PDB entry 6LRF | X-ray diffraction, 2.05 A resolution | chains A and B

# Chain A (and B)
Molecule: Alr4995 protein
From: Nostoc sp. (strain PCC 7120 / SAG 25.82 / UTEX 2576)
Notes: chain B of this document is another copy of the same molecule, construct and numbering; everything in this record applies to it too
Reference sequence: Q8YMD9 (Q8YMD9_NOSS1); residues 2-703 here = UniProt positions 2-703
Chain sequence (703 residues; row label = number of the first residue in the row):
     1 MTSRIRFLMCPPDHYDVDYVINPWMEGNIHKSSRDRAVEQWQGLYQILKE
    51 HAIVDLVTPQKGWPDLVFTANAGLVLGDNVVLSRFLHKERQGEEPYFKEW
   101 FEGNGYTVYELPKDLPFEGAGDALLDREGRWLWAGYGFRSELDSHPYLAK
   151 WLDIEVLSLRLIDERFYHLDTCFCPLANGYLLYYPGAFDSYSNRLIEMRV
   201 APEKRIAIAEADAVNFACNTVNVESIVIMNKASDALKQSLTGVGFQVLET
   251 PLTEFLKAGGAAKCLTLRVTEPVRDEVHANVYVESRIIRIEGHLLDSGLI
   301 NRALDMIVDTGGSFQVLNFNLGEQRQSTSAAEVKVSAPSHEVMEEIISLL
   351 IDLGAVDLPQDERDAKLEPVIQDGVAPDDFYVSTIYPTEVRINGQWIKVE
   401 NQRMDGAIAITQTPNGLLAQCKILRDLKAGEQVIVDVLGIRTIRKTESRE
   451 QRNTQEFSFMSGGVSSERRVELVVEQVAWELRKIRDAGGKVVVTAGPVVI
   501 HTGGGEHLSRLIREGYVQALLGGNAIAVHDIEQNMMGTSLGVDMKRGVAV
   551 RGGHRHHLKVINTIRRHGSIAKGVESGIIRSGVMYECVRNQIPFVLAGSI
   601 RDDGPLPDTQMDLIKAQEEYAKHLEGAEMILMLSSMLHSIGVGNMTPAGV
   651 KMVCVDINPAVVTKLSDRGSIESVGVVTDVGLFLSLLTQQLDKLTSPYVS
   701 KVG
Disordered / not traced: 1, 445-463, 547-550, 696-703 (chain B: 1-3, 452-463, 697-703)
Construct notes: initiating methionine (1)
Modified positions: Mse-1, Mse-460 (selenomethionine); Mse-9, Mse-25, Mse-198, Mse-229, Mse-306, Mse-343, Mse-404, Mse-535, Mse-536, Mse-544, Mse-584, Mse-611, Mse-629, Mse-632, Mse-636, Mse-645, Mse-652 (selenomethionine; parent Met)
Curated features (UniProtKB/Swiss-Prot):
  - active site: His-168 (Proton donor/acceptor), Cys-264 (Nucleophile)
  - binding site (L-arginine): Asn-22, Asp-65, Asn-71, Arg-90, Arg-139, Asp-170, Ala-258
  - binding site (L-ornithine): Asn-22, Arg-90, Arg-139, His-168, Cys-264
  - binding site (NAD(+)): Asn-524, Ala-525, Asp-603, Ser-635, Mse-636, Leu-637, His-638, Asp-656, Asp-679, Val-680
  - site: Asn-71 (Key determinant for dihydrolase activity)
  - mutagenesis: Asn-22 (N22A: Loss of arginine dihydrolase activity), Asp-65 (D65A: Shows residual arginine dihydrolase activity), Asn-71 (N71A/D: Shows residual arginine dihydrolase activity), Arg-90 (R90A: Loss of arginine dihydrolase activity), Glu-118 (E118A: Loss of arginine dihydrolase activity), Asp-122 (D122A/N: Loss of arginine dihydrolase activity), Arg-139 (R139A: Shows residual arginine dihydrolase activity), Tyr-167 (Y167F: Retains 9% of arginine dihydrolase activity), His-168 (H168A: Loss of arginine dihydrolase activity), Asp-170 (D170A/N: Loss of arginine dihydrolase activity), Asn-219 (N219A: Loss of arginine dihydrolase activity), Cys-264 (C264A: Loss of arginine dihydrolase activity)
What the authors report for this chain:
  - mutagenesis - D65A (488-586-fold), N71D (1,465-fold), R139A (488-586-fold), Y167F: decreased catalytic activity
  - mutagenesis - N71A: abolished catalytic activity
  - contacts within the chain: Asp-170/Asn-219 (hydrogen bond)
  - catalytic residues: Asn-71
  - catalytic residues: Glu-118, His-168 (proposed by the authors, not directly observed)

# How chain A and chain B interact
Contacting residue pairs (45):
  Leu-86(A) / Gln-326(B)
  Pro-112(A) / Gln-324(B)
  Lys-113(A) / Gln-324(B)
  Asp-114(A) / Gln-324(B)
  Asp-114(A) / Gln-326(B)
  Asp-114(A) / Ser-327(B)  hydrogen bond
  Pro-116(A) / Gln-326(B)
  Glu-141(A) / Arg-325(B)  salt bridge
  Glu-141(A) / Gln-326(B)  hydrogen bond
  Leu-295(A) / Leu-295(B)  hydrophobic
  Leu-295(A) / Ile-300(B)  hydrophobic
  Leu-295(A) / Asn-301(B)
  Leu-295(A) / Leu-304(B)  hydrophobic
  Asp-296(A) / Asn-301(B)
  Asp-296(A) / Asp-305(B)
  Asp-296(A) / Phe-314(B)
  Gly-298(A) / Asn-301(B)
  Ile-300(A) / Leu-295(B)  hydrophobic
  Asn-301(A) / Leu-295(B)
  Asn-301(A) / Asp-296(B)
  Asn-301(A) / Ser-297(B)
  Asn-301(A) / Gly-298(B)
  Asn-301(A) / Asn-301(B)
  Leu-304(A) / Asp-296(B)
  Asp-305(A) / Asp-296(B)
  Val-308(A) / Arg-325(B)
  Ser-313(A) / Arg-325(B)  hydrogen bond
  Phe-314(A) / Asp-296(B)
  Phe-314(A) / Arg-325(B)
  Gln-315(A) / Glu-323(B)  hydrogen bond (side chain-backbone)
  Gln-315(A) / Gln-324(B)  hydrogen bond
  Val-316(A) / Leu-321(B)
  Leu-317(A) / Leu-321(B)
  Asn-318(A) / Leu-321(B)
  Phe-319(A) / Phe-319(B)  hydrophobic
  Leu-321(A) / Val-316(B)  hydrophobic
  Leu-321(A) / Asn-318(B)
  Gln-324(A) / Asp-114(B)
  Arg-325(A) / Asp-114(B)  salt bridge
  Arg-325(A) / Leu-115(B)
  Arg-325(A) / Asp-143(B)  salt bridge
  Arg-325(A) / Gln-315(B)  hydrogen bond
  Gln-326(A) / Asp-114(B)  hydrogen bond (side chain-backbone)
  Gln-326(A) / Pro-116(B)
  Gln-326(A) / Glu-141(B)
Other interface residues (no listed pair), chain A (27 interface residues in all): Leu-115, Ser-297
Other interface residues (no listed pair), chain B (28 interface residues in all): Lys-113, Leu-317, Gly-322, Lys-334

# In short
The interface between chain A and chain B involves 27 residues on one side and 28 on the other; the contacts
include 7 hydrogen bonds and 3 salt bridges. Polar pairs include Glu-141(A)/Arg-325(B), Arg-325(A)/Asp-114(B)
and Arg-325(A)/Asp-143(B). The paper reports catalytic residues Asn-71(A), Glu-118(A) and His-168(A); D65A,
N71D and R139A of chain A, among others, reduce catalytic activity; 5 substitutions were tested in all.
Chain A and chain B are both Alr4995 protein (Nostoc sp. (strain PCC 7120 / SAG 25.82 / UTEX 2576)); the
structure, Crystal structure of unliganded AgrE, was determined by X-ray diffraction (same publication as 6LRG
and 6LRH).
